PDB entry 3FE1 | X-ray diffraction, 2.20 A resolution | chain A

== Chain A ==
Name: Heat shock 70 kDa protein 6
From: Homo sapiens
Notes: fragment: ATP-ase domain, residues 6-385
UniProt: P17066 (HSP76_HUMAN); numbering as in UniProt (aligned over 6-385)
Amino-acid sequence (403 residues; row label = number of the first residue in the row; numbers below 1 keep their minus sign (Met-17 is residue -17)):
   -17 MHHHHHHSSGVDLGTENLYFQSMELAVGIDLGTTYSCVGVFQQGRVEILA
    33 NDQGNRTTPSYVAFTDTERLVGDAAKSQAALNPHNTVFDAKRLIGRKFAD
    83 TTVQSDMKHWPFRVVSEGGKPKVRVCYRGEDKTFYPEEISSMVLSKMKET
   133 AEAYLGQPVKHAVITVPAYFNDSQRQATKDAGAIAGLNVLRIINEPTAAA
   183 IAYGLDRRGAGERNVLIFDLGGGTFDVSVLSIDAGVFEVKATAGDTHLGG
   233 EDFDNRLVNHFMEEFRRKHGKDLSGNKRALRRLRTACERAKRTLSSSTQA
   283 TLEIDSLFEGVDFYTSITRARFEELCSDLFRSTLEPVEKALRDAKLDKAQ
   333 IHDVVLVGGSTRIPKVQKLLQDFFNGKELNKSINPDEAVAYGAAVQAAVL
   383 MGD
Disordered / not traced: -17 to 4
Sequence notes: initiating methionine (-17); expression tag (-16 to 5)
Swiss-Prot annotation at these positions:
  - binding site (ATP): Gly14 to Tyr17, Lys73, Gly204 to Thr206, Glu270 to Ser277, Gly341 to Arg344
Small-molecule neighbours: ADP (adenosine-5'-diphosphate): Asp12, Gly14, Thr15, Thr16, Tyr17, Thr39, Gly203, Gly204, Gly205, Gly232, Glu233, Glu270, Lys273, Arg274, Ser277, Gly340, Gly341, Ser342, Arg344, Ile345, Asp368

== In short ==
Chain A binds ADP. Curated annotation (UniProt) lists 20 ATP-binding residues.
Chain A is Heat shock 70 kDa protein 6 (Homo sapiens); the structure, Crystal structure of the human 70kDa
heat shock protein 6 (Hsp70B') ATPase domain in complex with ..., was determined by X-ray diffraction,
deposited together with 3IUC.
